Entry 5WG4 (X-ray diffraction, 2.31 A resolution); this record covers chains A and B of the 3 polymer chains in the assembly.

== Chain A ==
Name: Beta-adrenergic receptor kinase 1
Organism: Homo sapiens
Notes: EC 2.7.11.15
UniProt: P25098 (ARBK1_HUMAN); numbering as in UniProt (aligned over 1-689)
Chain sequence (689 residues; each row starts with the number of its first residue):
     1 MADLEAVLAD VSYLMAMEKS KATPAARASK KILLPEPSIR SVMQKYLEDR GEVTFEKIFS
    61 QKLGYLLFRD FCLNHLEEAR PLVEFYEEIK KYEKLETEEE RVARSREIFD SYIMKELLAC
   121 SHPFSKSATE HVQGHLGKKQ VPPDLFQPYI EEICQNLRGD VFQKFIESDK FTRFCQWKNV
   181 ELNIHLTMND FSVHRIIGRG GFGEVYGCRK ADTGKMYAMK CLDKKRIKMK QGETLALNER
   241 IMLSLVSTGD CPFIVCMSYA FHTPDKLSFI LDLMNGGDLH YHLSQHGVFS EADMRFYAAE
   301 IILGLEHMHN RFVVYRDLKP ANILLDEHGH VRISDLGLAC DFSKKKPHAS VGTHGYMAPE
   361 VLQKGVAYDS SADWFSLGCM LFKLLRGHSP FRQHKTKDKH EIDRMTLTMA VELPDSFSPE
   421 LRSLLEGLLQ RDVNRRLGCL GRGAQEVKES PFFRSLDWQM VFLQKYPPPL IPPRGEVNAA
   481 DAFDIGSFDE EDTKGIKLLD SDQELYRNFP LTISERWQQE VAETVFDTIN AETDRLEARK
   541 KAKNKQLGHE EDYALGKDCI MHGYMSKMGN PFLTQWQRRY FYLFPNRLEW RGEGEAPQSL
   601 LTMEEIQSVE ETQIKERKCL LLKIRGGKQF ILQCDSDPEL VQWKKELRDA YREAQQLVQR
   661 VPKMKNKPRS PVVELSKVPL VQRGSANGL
Not modelled in the structure: 1-30, 409-410, 483-492, 549-551, 593-594, 669-689
Residues lining bound ligands: AFV (2-fluoro-5-[(3S,4R)-3-{[(1H-indazol-5-yl)oxy]methyl}piperidin-4-yl]-N-[(pyridin-2-yl)methyl]benzamide): I197, G198, R199, G200, G201, F202, G203, E204, V205, A218, K220, L222, L235, A236, E239, V255, L271, D272, L273, M274, D278, A321, N322, L324, S334, D335, A480, D481, A482
What the authors report for this chain:
  - binding site for AFV: D272, M274, A321
  - conformationally variable residues (loop rearrangement, order/disorder transition): G201, D272, T493 to D500

== Chain B ==
Name: Guanine nucleotide-binding protein G(I)/G(S)/G(T) subunit beta-1
Organism: Bos taurus
UniProt: P62871 (GBB1_BOVIN); numbering as in UniProt (aligned over 1-340)
Chain sequence (340 residues; row label = number of the first residue in the row):
     1 MSELDQLRQE AEQLKNQIRD ARKACADATL SQITNNIDPV GRIQMRTRRT LRGHLAKIYA
    61 MHWGTDSRLL VSASQDGKLI IWDSYTTNKV HAIPLRSSWV MTCAYAPSGN YVACGGLDNI
   121 CSIYNLKTRE GNVRVSRELA GHTGYLSCCR FLDDNQIVTS SGDTTCALWD IETGQQTTTF
   181 TGHTGDVMSL SLAPDTRLFV SGACDASAKL WDVREGMCRQ TFTGHESDIN AICFFPNGNA
   241 FATGSDDATC RLFDLRADQE LMTYSHDNII CGITSVSFSK SGRLLLAGYD DFNCNVWDAL
   301 KADRAGVLAG HDNRVSCLGV TDDGMAVATG SWDSFLKIWN
Not modelled in the structure: 1

== Interface between chain A and chain B ==
Contacting residue pairs (44; chain A residue first):
  G556(A) - R96(B)
  K557(A) - P94(B)
  K557(A) - L95(B)
  K557(A) - R96(B)
  D558(A) - R96(B)  hydrogen bond (backbone-backbone)
  D558(A) - S97(B)
  D558(A) - S98(B)  hydrogen bond (side chain-backbone)
  F584(A) - S98(B)
  P585(A) - S98(B)
  P585(A) - W99(B)
  N586(A) - Q75(B)  hydrogen bond (side chain-backbone)
  N586(A) - S98(B)
  N586(A) - W99(B)
  R587(A) - Q75(B)
  R587(A) - D76(B)  hydrogen bond (side chain-backbone)
  R587(A) - S98(B)  hydrogen bond
  E589(A) - D76(B)
  P597(A) - L55(B)
  Q598(A) - L55(B)
  S599(A) - L55(B)
  L600(A) - L55(B)
  T602(A) - Q75(B)
  E604(A) - K57(B)  salt bridge
  E604(A) - Q75(B)  hydrogen bond
  A654(A) - W99(B)  hydrophobic
  L657(A) - W99(B)  hydrophobic
  L657(A) - L117(B)  hydrophobic
  V661(A) - M101(B)  hydrophobic
  V661(A) - L117(B)  hydrophobic
  P662(A) - Y145(B)
  K663(A) - Y59(B)
  K663(A) - M101(B)  hydrogen bond (side chain-backbone)
  K663(A) - S147(B)
  K663(A) - R314(B)  hydrogen bond (backbone-side chain)
  K663(A) - W332(B)
  M664(A) - Y59(B)  hydrophobic
  M664(A) - V100(B)
  M664(A) - M101(B)  hydrophobic
  M664(A) - W332(B)
  K665(A) - R314(B)  hydrogen bond (backbone-side chain)
  K665(A) - W332(B)
  K667(A) - N230(B)
  K667(A) - D246(B)  salt bridge
  K667(A) - D290(B)
Other interface residues (no listed pair), chain A (25 interface residues in all): Y553, V658, N666
Other interface residues (no listed pair), chain B (28 interface residues in all): A56, A60, G77, K78, D186, M188, C204

== Overview ==
25 residues of chain A and 28 residues of chain B are in contact; the contacts include 9 hydrogen bonds and 2
salt bridges. Polar pairs include E604(A)-K57(B), K667(A)-D246(B) and D558(A)-S98(B). Bound to chain A:
compound AFV. From the paper: a binding site for AFV at D272(A), M274(A) and A321(A); conformational
variability at G201(A), D272(A) and T493(A).
Here chain A is Beta-adrenergic receptor kinase 1 (Homo sapiens) and chain B is Guanine nucleotide-binding
protein G(I)/G(S)/G(T) subunit beta-1 (Bos taurus). Entry 5WG4 (Human GRK2 in complex with Gbetagamma subunits
and CCG257284) was determined by X-ray diffraction, deposited together with 5WG3 and 5WG5.
